4NN5 - chains A and C of the 3 polymer chains in the assembly; structure by X-ray diffraction, 1.90 A resolution.

# Chain A
Protein: Thymic stromal lymphopoietin
Organism: Mus musculus
Reference sequence: Q9JIE6 (TSLP_MOUSE); residues 20-140 here = UniProt positions 20-140
Amino-acid sequence (130 residues; numbered 20 to 149; the number before each row is that of its first residue):
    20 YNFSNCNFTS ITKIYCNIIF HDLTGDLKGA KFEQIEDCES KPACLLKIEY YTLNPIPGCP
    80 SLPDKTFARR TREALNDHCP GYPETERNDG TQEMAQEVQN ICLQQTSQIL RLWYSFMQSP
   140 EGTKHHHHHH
Disordered / not traced: 103-114, 141-149
Construct notes: engineered mutation Gln123 (Asn in Q9JIE6); expression tag (141-149)
Cystine bridges: Cys25-Cys98, Cys57-Cys63, Cys78-Cys121
UniProt features mapped onto this chain:
  - site: Ile37 (Inserts into a conserved IL7R hydrophobic pocket, important for IL7R-binding)
  - glycosylation (N-linked (GlcNAc...) asparagine): Asn21, Asn26

# Chain C
Protein: Cytokine receptor-like factor 2
Organism: Mus musculus
Notes: fragment: extracellular domain
Reference sequence: Q8CII9 (CRLF2_MOUSE); residues 20-222 here = UniProt positions 20-222
Amino-acid sequence (212 residues; each row starts with the number of its first residue):
    20 AAAVTSRGDV TVVCHDLETV EVTWGSGPDH HGANLSLEFR YGTGALQPCP RYFLSGAGVT
    80 SGCILPAARA GLLELALRDG GGAMVFKARQ RASAWLKPRP PWQVTLLWTP DGDVTVSWPA
   140 HSYLGLDYEV QHRESNDDED AWQTTSGPCC DLTVGGLDPV RCYDFRVRAS PRAAHYGLEA
   200 QPSEWTAVTR LSGAASAASC TASGTKHHHH HH
Disordered / not traced: 20-27, 45-51, 156-157, 220-231
Construct notes: engineered mutation Gln122 (Asn in Q8CII9); conflict Val179 (Ala in Q8CII9); expression tag (223-231)
Cystine bridges: Cys68-Cys82, Cys168-Cys169, Cys181-Cys219
Covalently attached groups: N-acetylglucosamine (NAG) linked to Asn53
UniProt features mapped onto this chain:
  - motif: Pro201 to Thr205 (WSXWS motif)
  - glycosylation: Asn53 (N-linked (GlcNAc...) asparagine)

# How chain A and chain C interact
Residue-residue contacts - 33 pairs, chain A then chain C:
  Tyr34(A) - Ala193(C)  hydrogen bond (side chain-backbone)
  Cys35(A) - Ala193(C)  hydrophobic
  Phe39(A) - Ala192(C)
  Phe39(A) - Ala193(C)  hydrophobic
  Phe51(A) - Gln109(C)  hydrogen bond (backbone-side chain)
  Glu52(A) - Lys106(C)
  Glu52(A) - Ala107(C)
  Glu52(A) - Arg108(C)
  Glu52(A) - Gln109(C)
  Gln53(A) - Leu91(C)
  Gln53(A) - Arg108(C)  hydrogen bond (backbone-side chain)
  Gln53(A) - Gln109(C)
  Ile54(A) - Leu91(C)
  Ile54(A) - Arg108(C)  hydrogen bond (backbone-side chain)
  Glu55(A) - Leu91(C)
  Asp56(A) - Ala89(C)
  Asp56(A) - Gly90(C)  hydrogen bond (side chain-backbone)
  Asp56(A) - Leu91(C)
  Asp56(A) - Arg110(C)  salt bridge
  Cys57(A) - Arg110(C)  hydrogen bond (backbone-side chain)
  Glu58(A) - Ala89(C)
  Arg130(A) - Gln109(C)  hydrogen bond
  Tyr133(A) - Ala192(C)
  Tyr133(A) - Ala193(C)
  Tyr133(A) - His194(C)
  Tyr133(A) - Gly196(C)
  Ser134(A) - Arg110(C)  hydrogen bond
  Met136(A) - Ala193(C)
  Met136(A) - His194(C)  hydrogen bond (backbone-side chain)
  Gln137(A) - Arg110(C)  hydrogen bond
  Gln137(A) - Ser112(C)  hydrogen bond
  Gln137(A) - His194(C)  hydrogen bond (side chain-backbone)
  Gln137(A) - Tyr195(C)
Other interface residues (no listed pair), chain A (18 interface residues in all): Thr43, Ser138
Other interface residues (no listed pair), chain C (16 interface residues in all): Arg88, Leu197

# Overview
The interface between chain A and chain C involves 18 residues on one side and 16 on the other, with 12
hydrogen bonds and 1 salt bridge. Polar pairs include Asp56(A)-Arg110(C), Tyr34(A)-Ala193(C) and
Phe51(A)-Gln109(C). Covalently linked N-acetylglucosamine: at Asn53(C).
Here chain A is Thymic stromal lymphopoietin and chain C is Cytokine receptor-like factor 2, both from Mus
musculus. Entry 4NN5 (Cytokine receptor complex - Crystal form 1A) was determined by X-ray diffraction (same
publication as 4NN6 and 4NN7).
